PDB entry 3WEV | X-ray diffraction, 1.98 A resolution | chains A and B

Chain A (and B):
Molecule: L-lysine 6-oxidase
Organism: Marinomonas mediterranea
Notes: EC 1.4.3.20; chain B of this document is another copy of the same molecule, construct and numbering; everything in this record applies to it too
UniProt: F2JXJ3 (LOD_MARM1); residues 1-726 here = UniProt positions 1-726
Chain sequence (726 residues; each row starts with the number of its first residue):
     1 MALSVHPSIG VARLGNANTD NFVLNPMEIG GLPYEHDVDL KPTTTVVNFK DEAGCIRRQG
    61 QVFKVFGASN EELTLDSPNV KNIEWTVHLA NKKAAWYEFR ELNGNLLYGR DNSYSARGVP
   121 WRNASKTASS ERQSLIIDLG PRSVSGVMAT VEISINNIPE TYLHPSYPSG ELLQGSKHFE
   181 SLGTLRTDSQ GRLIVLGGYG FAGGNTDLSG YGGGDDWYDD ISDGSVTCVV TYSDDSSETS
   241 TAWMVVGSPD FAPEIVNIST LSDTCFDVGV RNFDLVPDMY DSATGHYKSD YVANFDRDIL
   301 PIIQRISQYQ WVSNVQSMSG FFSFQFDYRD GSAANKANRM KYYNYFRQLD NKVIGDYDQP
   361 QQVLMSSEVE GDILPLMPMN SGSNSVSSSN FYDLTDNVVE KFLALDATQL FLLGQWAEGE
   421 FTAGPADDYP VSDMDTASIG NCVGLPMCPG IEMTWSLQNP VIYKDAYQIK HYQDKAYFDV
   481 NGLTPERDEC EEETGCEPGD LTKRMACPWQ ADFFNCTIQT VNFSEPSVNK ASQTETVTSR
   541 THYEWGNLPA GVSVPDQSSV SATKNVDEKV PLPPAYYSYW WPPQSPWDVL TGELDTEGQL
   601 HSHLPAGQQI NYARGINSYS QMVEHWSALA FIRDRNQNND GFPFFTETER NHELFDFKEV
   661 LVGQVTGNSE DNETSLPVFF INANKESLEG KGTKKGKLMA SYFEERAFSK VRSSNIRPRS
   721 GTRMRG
Not modelled in the structure: 1, 208-212, 687-726 (chain B: 1, 210-212, 686-726)
Modified positions: W581 (2-amino-3-(6,7-dioxo-6,7-dihydro-1H-indol-3-yl)-propionic acid; TRQ)
UniProt features mapped onto this chain:
  - modified residue: W581 (Tryptophylquinone)
  - cross-link: C516 to W581 (4'-cysteinyl-tryptophylquinone (Cys-Trp))
Covalently attached groups: covalent link C516-W581; lysine (LYS) linked to W581
Small-molecule neighbours: lysine (LYS): V386, C448, P449, G450, N515, I518, Q519, K530, W580

How chain A and chain B interact:
Pairs across the interface (31):
  Y543(A) - L600(B)  hydrophobic
  W545(A) - T596(B)
  S561(A) - K685(B)
  A562(A) - K685(B)
  T563(A) - N682(B)
  T563(A) - N684(B)
  K564(A) - N684(B)  hydrogen bond (backbone-backbone)
  N565(A) - N684(B)
  T596(A) - W545(B)
  T596(A) - Q557(B)
  E597(A) - Q557(B)
  L600(A) - Y543(B)  hydrophobic
  L600(A) - Q557(B)
  H601(A) - S559(B)
  L661(A) - G667(B)
  Q664(A) - G663(B)
  Q664(A) - Q664(B)  hydrogen bond (backbone-side chain)
  Q664(A) - G667(B)
  G667(A) - L661(B)
  G667(A) - Q664(B)
  S669(A) - S669(B)
  S669(A) - N672(B)
  N682(A) - T563(B)
  N684(A) - T563(B)
  N684(A) - K564(B)  hydrogen bond (backbone-backbone)
  N684(A) - N565(B)  hydrogen bond
  K685(A) - S561(B)  hydrogen bond
  K685(A) - A562(B)  hydrogen bond (side chain-backbone)
  K685(A) - T563(B)
  E686(A) - A562(B)  hydrogen bond (backbone-backbone)
  E686(A) - K564(B)
Also at the interface, not in a pair above, chain A (24 interface residues in all): Q557, S559, G663, V665, N672
Also at the interface, not in a pair above, chain B (23 interface residues in all): E597, H601, V665

In short:
The interface between chain A and chain B involves 24 residues on one side and 23 on the other; the contacts
include 7 hydrogen bonds. Polar pairs include Q664(A)-Q664(B), N684(A)-N565(B) and K685(A)-S561(B). Lysine is
covalently linked to W581(A).
Both chains are L-lysine 6-oxidase (Marinomonas mediterranea). Entry 3WEV (Crystal structure of the Schiff
base intermediate of L-Lys epsilon-oxidase from Marinomonas mediterranea with L-Lys) was determined by X-ray
diffraction, deposited together with 3WEU.
